6XSN - chains H and C of the 3 polymer chains in the assembly; structure by X-ray diffraction, 2.87 A resolution.

== Chain H ==
Protein: VD20.5A4_heavy_chain
Source organism: Macaca mulatta
Chain sequence (224 residues; numbered 1 to 216 plus 8 insertion-coded residues; the number before each row is that of its first residue; a row labelled like 82A-82C holds insertion residues (82A, then the next letters in order)):
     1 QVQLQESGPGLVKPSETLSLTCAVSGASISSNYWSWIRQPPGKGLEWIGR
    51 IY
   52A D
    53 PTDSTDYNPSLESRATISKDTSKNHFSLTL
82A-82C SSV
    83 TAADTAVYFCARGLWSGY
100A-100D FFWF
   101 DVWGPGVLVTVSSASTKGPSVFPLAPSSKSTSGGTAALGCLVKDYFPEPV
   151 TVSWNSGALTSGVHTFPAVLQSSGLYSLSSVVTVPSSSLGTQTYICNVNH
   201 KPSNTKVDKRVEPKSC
Not modelled in the structure: 127-133, 214-216
Cystine bridges: Cys22-Cys92, Cys140-Cys196
Metal / ion sites: Na+: Tyr100 (shared with Glu186(C) of chain C; 2 residues of chain L)

== Chain C ==
Protein: 16055_v1v2-1FD6
Source organism: Macaca mulatta
Chain sequence (141 residues; numbered 118 to 257 plus 4 insertion-coded residues; 3 numbers in that range are skipped by the numbering (no residue carries them; nothing is unmodelled there); the number before each row is that of its first residue; a row labelled like 186A-186D holds insertion residues (186A, then the next letters in order); X marks 1 residue of unknown identity (built as UNK)):
   118 MTTFKLAACVTLECRQVN
   139 TTNATSSVNVTNGEEIKNCSFNATTEIRDKKQKVYALFYRLDIVPLEE
186A-186D ERKG
   187 NSSKYRLINCQTTTTEAVDAATAAKVFKQYANDNGIDGEWTYDDATKTFT
   237 VTXGLEVLFQGPGHHHHHHHH
Not modelled in the structure: 118-125, 139-152, 161-170, 197-257
Cystine bridges: Cys126-Cys196, Cys131-Cys157
Covalent attachments: N-acetylglucosamine (NAG) linked to Asn156
Metal / ion sites: Na+: Glu186 (shared with Tyr100(H) of chain H; 2 residues of chain L)

== Interface between chain H and chain C ==
Contacting residue pairs (19; chain H residue first):
  Tyr33(H) - Glu185(C)
  Tyr33(H) - Glu186(C)  hydrogen bond (side chain-backbone)
  Arg50(H) - Glu186(C)  salt bridge
  Tyr52(H) - Leu184(C)  hydrogen bond (side chain-backbone)
  Thr54(H) - Glu185(C)
  Thr54(H) - Lys190(C)  hydrogen bond
  Trp97(H) - Pro183(C)
  Trp97(H) - Leu184(C)
  Trp97(H) - Glu185(C)
  Trp97(H) - Glu186(C)
  Gly99(H) - Glu186(C)
  Gly99(H) - Glu186A(C)  hydrogen bond (backbone-backbone)
  Tyr100(H) - Gln133(C)
  Tyr100(H) - Lys155(C)  hydrogen bond
  Tyr100(H) - Glu186(C)
  Tyr100(H) - Glu186A(C)
  Tyr100(H) - Arg186B(C)
  Tyr100(H) - Lys186C(C)
  Phe100B(H) - Glu186(C)
Other interface residues (no listed pair), chain H (11 interface residues in all): Pro53, Ser56, Phe100A
From the paper, about this interface:
  - interface residues, chain C: Pro183(C), Leu184(C), Glu185(C), Glu186(C), Glu186A(C), Arg186B(C), Lys186C(C)

== Summary ==
Chain H and chain C form an interface of 11 and 10 residues respectively, with 5 hydrogen bonds and 1 salt
bridge. Polar contacts include Arg50(H)-Glu186(C), Tyr33(H)-Glu186(C) and Tyr52(H)-Leu184(C). Covalently
linked N-acetylglucosamine: at Asn156(C). The Na+ site is built by Glu186(C) and Tyr100(H). From the paper:
interface residues Pro183(C), Leu184(C) and Glu185(C) among others.
Here chain H is VD20.5A4_heavy_chain and chain C is 16055_v1v2-1FD6, both from Macaca mulatta. Entry 6XSN
(Crystal structure of NHP VD20.5A4 Fab in complex with 16055 V1V2 1FD6 scaffold) was determined by X-ray
diffraction, deposited together with 6XLZ, 6WIT, 6WAS and 6VJN.
